Entry 4N9K (X-ray diffraction, 1.93 A resolution); this record covers chains B and A.

== Chain B (and A) ==
Protein: Beta-lactamase
From: Bacillus licheniformis
Notes: EC 3.5.2.6; fragment: Small exopenicillinase; chain A of this document is another copy of the same molecule, construct and numbering; everything in this record applies to it too
UniProt: P00808 (BLAC_BACLI); the author numbering skips numbers that UniProt does not, so the offset changes along the chain: 26-57 = UniProt 43-74; 59-83 = UniProt 75-99; 86-238 = UniProt 100-252; 240-252 = UniProt 253-265; 1 more segments
Chain sequence (268 residues; numbered 23 to 295; 5 numbers in that range are skipped by the numbering (no residue carries them; nothing is unmodelled there); the number before each row is that of its first residue):
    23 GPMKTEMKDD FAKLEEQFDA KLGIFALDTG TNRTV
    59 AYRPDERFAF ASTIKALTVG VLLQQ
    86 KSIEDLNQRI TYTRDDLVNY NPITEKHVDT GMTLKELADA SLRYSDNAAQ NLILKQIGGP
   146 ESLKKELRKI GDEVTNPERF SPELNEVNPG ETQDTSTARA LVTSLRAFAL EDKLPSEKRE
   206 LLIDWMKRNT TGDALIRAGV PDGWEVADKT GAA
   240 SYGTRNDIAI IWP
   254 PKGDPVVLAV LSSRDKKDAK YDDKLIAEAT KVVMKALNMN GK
Unresolved in the structure: 23-30, 292-295
Sequence notes: expression tag (23-25); engineered mutation S166 (Glu180 in P00808)
Swiss-Prot annotation at these positions:
  - active site: S70 (Acyl-ester intermediate), E168 (Proton acceptor)
  - binding site (substrate): K234 to G236
Glycans and other covalent adducts: DEGRADED CEPHALORIDINE, open form (CED) linked to S70
Residues lining bound ligands: DEGRADED CEPHALORIDINE, open form (CED; 5-methyl-2-[2-oxo-1-(2-thiophen-2-yl-acetylamino)-ethyl]-3,6-dihydro-2H-[1,3]thiazine-4-carboxylic acid): A69, K73, N104, Y105, S130, N132, P167, N170, T216, K234, T235, G236, A237, A238, R244, Y274

== Interface between chain B and chain A ==
Pairs across the interface - 13 pairs, chain B then chain A:
  R128(B) with D209(A), salt bridge
  Y129(B) with E230(A), hydrogen bond
  R213(B) with D209(A), salt bridge; R213(A)
  N214(B) with R213(A)
  D227(B) with K111(A); Y129(A)
  G228(B) with I108(A); K111(A); H112(A)
  P254(B) with K111(A); H112(A)
  K255(B) with D114(A)
Also at the interface, not in a pair above, chain B (13 interface residues in all): I108, D209, K212, T215, W229
Also at the interface, not in a pair above, chain A (12 interface residues in all): P107, T115, K120, K212

== In short ==
13 residues of chain B face 12 of chain A across their interface; the contacts include 1 hydrogen bond and 2
salt bridges. Polar contacts include R128(B)-D209(A), R213(B)-D209(A) and Y129(B)-E230(A). DEGRADED
CEPHALORIDINE, open form is covalently linked to S70(B).
Both chains are Beta-lactamase (Bacillus licheniformis). Entry 4N9K (crystal structure of beta-lactamse
PenP_E166S in complex with cephaloridine) was determined by X-ray diffraction (same publication as 4N92 and
4N9L).
